Entry 7TXF (X-ray diffraction, 2.47 A resolution); this record covers chains C and H of the 8 polymer chains in the assembly.

== Chain C ==
Name: Acetylcholine-binding protein
From: Lymnaea stagnalis
Reference sequence: P58154 (ACHP_LYMST); residues 1-205 here correspond to UniProt positions 20-224 (UniProt number = residue number + 19)
Sequence (205 residues; each row starts with the number of its first residue):
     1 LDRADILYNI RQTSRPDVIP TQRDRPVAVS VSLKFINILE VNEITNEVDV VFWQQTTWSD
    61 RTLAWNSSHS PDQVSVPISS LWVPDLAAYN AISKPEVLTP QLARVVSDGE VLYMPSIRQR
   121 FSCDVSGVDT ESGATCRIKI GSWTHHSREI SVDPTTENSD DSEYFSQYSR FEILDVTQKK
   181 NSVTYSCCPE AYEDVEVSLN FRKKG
Not modelled in the structure: 159
Swiss-Prot annotation at these positions:
  - glycosylation: Asn-66 (N-linked (GlcNAc...) asparagine)
Disulfide bonds: Cys-123/Cys-136, Cys-187/Cys-188
From the paper describing this entry:
  - mutagenesis - T184F/S186E (76.7-fold): increased binding to VxXXB-NC
  - mutagenesis - T184F/S186E (200-fold): increased binding to VxXXB-CNC
  - mutagenesis - T184F/S186E (10-fold): increased binding to native VxXXB
  - mutagenesis - R23D, H69A: decreased binding to VxXXB-CNC
  - mutagenesis - R23D, H69A: unchanged binding to VxXXB-C(19-50)
  - mutagenesis - R23D, H69A: unchanged binding to VxXXB-NC

== Chain H ==
Name: Alpha-conotoxin VxXXB
Reference sequence: P0C1W6 (CDKB_CONVX); residues 1-30 here correspond to UniProt positions 66-95 (UniProt number = residue number + 65)
Sequence (30 residues; each row starts with the number of its first residue):
     1 TRMCGSMSCP RNGCTCVYHW RRGHGCSCPG
Sequence notes: conflict Ser-8 (Cys73 in P0C1W6)
Swiss-Prot annotation at these positions:
  - modified residue (4-hydroxyproline): Pro-10, Pro-29
Disulfide bonds: Cys-4/Cys-16, Cys-9/Cys-26, Cys-14/Cys-28

== How chain C and chain H interact ==
Pairs across the interface (14; chain C residue first):
  Lys-34(C) with Trp-20(H)
  Gln-55(C) with Trp-20(H)
  Thr-57(C) with Trp-20(H)
  Glu-110(C) with Arg-21(H), salt bridge
  Leu-112(C) with Arg-21(H)
  Met-114(C) with His-19(H); Trp-20(H)
  Thr-155(C) with Trp-20(H)
  Asn-158(C) with Tyr-18(H)
  Ser-162(C) with Tyr-18(H)
  Glu-163(C) with Cys-16(H)
  Tyr-164(C) with Tyr-18(H), hydrogen bond (side chain-backbone); His-19(H); Trp-20(H), hydrogen bond (side chain-backbone)
Other interface residues (no listed pair), chain H (6 interface residues in all): Val-17
Interface features reported in the paper:
  - specific contacts: Ser-162(C)/Tyr-18(H)
  - interface residues, chain C: Leu-112(C)

== In short ==
11 residues of chain C face 6 of chain H across their interface; the contacts include 2 hydrogen bonds and 1
salt bridge. Polar contacts include Glu-110(C)/Arg-21(H), Tyr-164(C)/Tyr-18(H) and Tyr-164(C)/Trp-20(H). The
authors report a contact between Ser-162(C) and Tyr-18(H). From the paper: R23D and H69A of chain C reduce
binding to VxXXB-CNC; the interface residue Leu-112(C).
Chain C is Acetylcholine-binding protein (Lymnaea stagnalis) and chain H is Alpha-conotoxin VxXXB; the
structure, The allosteric binding mode of alphaD-conotoxin VxXXB, was determined by X-ray diffraction.
